6JYL - chains G and I of the 11 polymer chains in the assembly; structure by electron microscopy, 3.37 A resolution.

Chain G:
Protein: Histone H2A
Source organism: Xenopus laevis
Reference sequence: Q6AZJ8 (Q6AZJ8_XENLA); residues 1-129 here correspond to UniProt positions 2-130 (UniProt number = residue number + 1)
Chain sequence (129 residues; numbered 1 to 129; the number before each row is that of its first residue):
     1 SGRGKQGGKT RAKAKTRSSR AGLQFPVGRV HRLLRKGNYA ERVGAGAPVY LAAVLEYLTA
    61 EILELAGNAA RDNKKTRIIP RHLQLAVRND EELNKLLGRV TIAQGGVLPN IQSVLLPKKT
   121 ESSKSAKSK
Not modelled in the structure: 1-11, 119-129

Chain I:
Molecule: 167-nt DNA strand
Source organism: Escherichia coli K-12
Sequence (167 nucleotides; numbered 1 to 167; the number before each row is that of its first residue):
     1 CTCGAGAATC CCGGTGCCGA GGCCGCTCAA TTGGTCGTAG ACAGCTCTAG CACCGCTTAA
    61 ACGCACGTAC GCGCTGTCCC CCGCGTTTTA ACCGCCAAGG GGATTACTCC CTAGTCTCCA
   121 GGCACGTGTC AGATATATAC ATCCGATAGC TTGTCGAGAA GTACTAG
Not modelled in the structure: 1, 148-167

Chain G / chain I interface:
Residue-residue contacts (12):
  Ala12(G) with DG33(I), phosphate contact
  Ala14(G) with DT31(I), phosphate contact; DT32(I), phosphate contact
  Lys15(G) with DT31(I), phosphate contact; DT32(I), hydrogen bond to the phosphate
  Thr16(G) with DT31(I), phosphate contact
  Arg17(G) with DT31(I), salt bridge to the phosphate
  Arg20(G) with DT32(I), salt bridge to the phosphate
  Gly28(G) with DT31(I), phosphate contact
  Arg32(G) with DA30(I), salt bridge to the phosphate
  Arg42(G) with DA39(I), hydrogen bond to the sugar
  Arg77(G) with DA20(I), hydrogen bond to the sugar
Interface residues without a listed pair, chain G (12 interface residues in all): Lys13, Arg29
Interface residues without a listed pair, chain I (7 interface residues in all): DG37

Overview:
Chain G and chain I form an interface of 12 and 7 residues respectively, with 3 hydrogen bonds and 3 salt
bridges. Among the polar pairs are Arg42(G)-DA39(I), Arg77(G)-DA20(I) and Lys15(G)-DT32(I).
Here chain G is Histone H2A (Xenopus laevis) and chain I is a 167-nt DNA strand (Escherichia coli K-12). Entry
6JYL (The crosslinked complex of ISWI-nucleosome in the ADP.BeF-bound state) was determined by electron
microscopy together with 6K1P and 6IRO from the same study.
